Entry 6X29 (electron microscopy, 2.70 A resolution); this record covers chains A and C of the 3 polymer chains in the assembly.

[Chain A (and C)]
Molecule: Spike glycoprotein
From: Severe acute respiratory syndrome coronavirus 2
Notes: fragment: ectodomain; chain C of this document is another copy of the same molecule, construct and numbering; everything in this record applies to it too
UniProt: P0DTC2 (SPIKE_SARS2); residues 16-1208 here = UniProt positions 16-1208
Sequence (1273 residues; numbered 16 to 1288; the number before each row is that of its first residue):
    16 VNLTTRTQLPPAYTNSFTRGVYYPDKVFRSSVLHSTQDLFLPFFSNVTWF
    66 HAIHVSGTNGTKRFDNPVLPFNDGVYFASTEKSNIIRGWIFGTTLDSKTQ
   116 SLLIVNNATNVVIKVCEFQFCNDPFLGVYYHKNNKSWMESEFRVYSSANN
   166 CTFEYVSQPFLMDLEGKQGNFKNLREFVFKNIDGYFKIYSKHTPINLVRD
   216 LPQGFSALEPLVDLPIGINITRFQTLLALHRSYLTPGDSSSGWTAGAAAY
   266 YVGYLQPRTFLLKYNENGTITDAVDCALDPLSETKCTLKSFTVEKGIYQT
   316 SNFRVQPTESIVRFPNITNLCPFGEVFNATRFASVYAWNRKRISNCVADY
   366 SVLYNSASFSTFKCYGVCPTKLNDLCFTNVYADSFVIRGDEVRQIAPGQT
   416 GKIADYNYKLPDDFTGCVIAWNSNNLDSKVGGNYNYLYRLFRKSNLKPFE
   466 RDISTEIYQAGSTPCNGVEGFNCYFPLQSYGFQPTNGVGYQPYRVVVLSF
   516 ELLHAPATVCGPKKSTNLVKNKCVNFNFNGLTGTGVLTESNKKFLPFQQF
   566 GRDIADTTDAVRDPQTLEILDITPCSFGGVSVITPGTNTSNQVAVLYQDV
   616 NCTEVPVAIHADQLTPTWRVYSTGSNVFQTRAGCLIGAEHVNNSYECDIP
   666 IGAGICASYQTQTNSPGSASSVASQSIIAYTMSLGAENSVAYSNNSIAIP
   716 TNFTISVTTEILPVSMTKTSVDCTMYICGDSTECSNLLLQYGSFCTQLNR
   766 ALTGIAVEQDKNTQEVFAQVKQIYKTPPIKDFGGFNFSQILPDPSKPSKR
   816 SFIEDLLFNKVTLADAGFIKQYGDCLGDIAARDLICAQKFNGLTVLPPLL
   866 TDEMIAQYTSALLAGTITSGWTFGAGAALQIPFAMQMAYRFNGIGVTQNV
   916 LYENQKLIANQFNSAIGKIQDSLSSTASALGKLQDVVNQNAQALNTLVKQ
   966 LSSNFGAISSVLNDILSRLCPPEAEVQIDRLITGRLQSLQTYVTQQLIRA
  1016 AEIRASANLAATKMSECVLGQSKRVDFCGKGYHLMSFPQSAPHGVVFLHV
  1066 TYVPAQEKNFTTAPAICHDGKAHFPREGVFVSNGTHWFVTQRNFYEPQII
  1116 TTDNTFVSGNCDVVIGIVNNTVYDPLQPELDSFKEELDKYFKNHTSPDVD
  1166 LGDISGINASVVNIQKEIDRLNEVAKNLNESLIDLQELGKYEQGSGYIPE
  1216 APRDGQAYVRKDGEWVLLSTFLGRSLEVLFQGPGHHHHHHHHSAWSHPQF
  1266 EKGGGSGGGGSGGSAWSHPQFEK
Unresolved in the structure: 16-26, 70-79, 144-164, 173-185, 246-262, 445-446, 455-461, 469-488, 502, 621-640, 677-688, 828-853, 1148-1288
Disulfides: Cys131-Cys166, Cys291-Cys301, Cys336-Cys361, Cys379-Cys432, Cys391-Cys525, Cys538-Cys590, Cys617-Cys649, Cys662-Cys671, Cys738-Cys760, Cys743-Cys749, Cys1032-Cys1043, Cys1082-Cys1126
Sequence notes: engineered mutation Cys383 (Ser in P0DTC2), Cys985 (Asp in P0DTC2); conflict Gly682 (Arg in P0DTC2), Ser683 (Arg in P0DTC2), Ser685 (Arg in P0DTC2), Pro986 (Lys in P0DTC2), Pro987 (Val in P0DTC2); expression tag (1209-1288)
Swiss-Prot annotation at these positions:
  - region: Asn280 to Cys301 (Putative superantigen), Arg403 to Asp405 (Integrin-binding motif), Asn448 to Phe456 (Immunodominant HLA epitope recognized by the CD8+), Pro681, Ala684 (Putative superantigen), Ser816 to Tyr837 (Fusion peptide 1), Lys835 to Phe855 (Fusion peptide 2), Asp1163 to Glu1202 (Heptad repeat 2)
  - site: Arg815, Ser816 (Cleavage)
  - glycosylation: Asn17 (N-linked (GlcNAc...) (complex) asparagine), Asn61 (N-linked (GlcNAc...) (hybrid) asparagine), Asn74 (N-linked (GlcNAc...) (complex) asparagine), Asn122 (N-linked (GlcNAc...) (hybrid) asparagine), Asn149 (N-linked (GlcNAc...) (complex) asparagine), Asn165 (N-linked (GlcNAc...) (complex) asparagine), Asn234 (N-linked (GlcNAc...) (high mannose) asparagine), Asn282 (N-linked (GlcNAc...) (complex) asparagine), Thr323 (O-linked (GalNAc) threonine), Ser325 (O-linked (HexNAc...) serine), Asn331 (N-linked (GlcNAc...) (complex) asparagine), Asn343 (N-linked (GlcNAc...) (complex) asparagine), Asn603 (N-linked (GlcNAc...) (hybrid) asparagine), Asn616 (N-linked (GlcNAc...) (complex) asparagine), Asn657 (N-linked (GlcNAc...) (complex) asparagine), Thr676 (O-linked (GlcNAc...) threonine), Thr678 (O-linked (GlcNAc...) threonine), Asn709 (N-linked (GlcNAc...) (high mannose) asparagine), Asn717 (N-linked (GlcNAc...) (hybrid) asparagine), Asn801 (N-linked (GlcNAc...) (hybrid) asparagine) and 6 more in UniProt
  - natural variant: Leu18 (L18F: In strain: Beta/B.1.351, Gamma/P.1 and 1 more), Thr19 (T19I: In strain: Omicron/BQ.1.1, Omicron/XBB.1.5 and 1 more; T19R: In strain: Delta/B.1.617.2, Omicron/BA.2 and 4 more), Thr20 (T20N: In strain: Gamma/P.1), Leu24 to Ala27 (sequence variant, change not given here; In strain: Omicron/BA.2, Omicron/BA.2.12.1 and 6 more), Pro26 (P26S: In strain: Gamma/P.1), Gln52 (Q52H: In strain: Omicron/EG.5.1), Ala67 (A67V: In strain: Eta/B.1.525, Omicron/BA.1), His69 to Val70 (deletion: In strain: Alpha/B.1.1.7, Eta/B.1.525 and 5 more), Gly75 (G75V: In strain: Lambda/C.37), Thr76 (T76I: In strain: Lambda/C.37), Asp80 (D80A: In strain: Beta/B.1.351), Val83 (V83A: In strain: Omicron/XBB.1.5, Omicron/EG.5.1), 80 further natural variant entries in UniProt
  - mutagenesis: His69 to Val70 (Increased incorporation of cleaved spike into virions), Asn121 (N121Q: Partial loss of biliverdin affinity), Arg190 (R190K: Partial loss of biliverdin affinity), Asn234 (N234Q: Increased resistance to neutralizing antibodies), Asn331 (N331Q: Reduced viral infectivity), Asn343 (N343Q: Reduced viral infectivity), Leu452 (L452R: Increased resistance to neutralizing antibodies. Decreases HLA binding to NF9 epitope. Increased binding affinity to human ACE2), Tyr453 (Y453F: Decreased HLA binding to NF9 epitope. Increased binding affinity to human ACE2), Ala475 (A475V: Increased resistance to neutralizing antibodies), Val483 (V483A: Increased resistance to neutralizing antibodies), Glu484 (E484D: Increased replication in human TMEM106B overexpressing cells), Phe490 (F490L: Increased resistance to neutralizing antibodies and human covalescent sera neutralization), 12 further mutagenesis entries in UniProt

[Interface between chain A and chain C]
Pairs across the interface - 169 pairs, chain A then chain C:
  Tyr38(A) with Leu560(C), hydrophobic; Phe562(C), hydrophobic
  Asp40(A) with Phe562(C)
  Lys41(A) with His519(C); Pro521(C); Phe562(C); Gln563(C); Gln564(C), hydrogen bond (backbone-backbone)
  Val42(A) with Phe565(C); Arg567(C)
  Phe43(A) with Phe559(C), hydrophobic; Gln563(C); Phe565(C), hydrogen bond (backbone-backbone); Gly566(C); Arg567(C), hydrogen bond (backbone-backbone)
  Arg44(A) with Arg567(C)
  Val47(A) with Ile569(C), hydrophobic
  Tyr200(A) with Tyr396(C); Glu516(C), hydrogen bond
  Glu224(A) with Phe562(C)
  Pro225(A) with Phe562(C), hydrophobic
  Pro230(A) with Arg357(C); Tyr396(C)
  Tyr369(A) with Thr415(C), hydrogen bond; Gly416(C), hydrogen bond (side chain-backbone)
  Asn370(A) with Lys417(C), hydrogen bond (backbone-side chain); Tyr421(C), hydrogen bond
  Ser371(A) with Lys417(C)
  Ala372(A) with Lys417(C)
  Gly413(A) with Pro987(C)
  Asp427(A) with Pro987(C)
  Ser735(A) with Gln314(C)
  Asp737(A) with Asn317(C), hydrogen bond
  Met740(A) with Phe592(C), hydrophobic
  Asp745(A) with Arg319(C)
  Gln755(A) with Ser968(C); Asn969(C), hydrogen bond (backbone-backbone); Phe970(C), hydrogen bond (backbone-backbone); Gly971(C), hydrogen bond (side chain-backbone)
  Tyr756(A) with Gln965(C), hydrogen bond (backbone-side chain); Ser968(C); Phe970(C), hydrophobic
  Gly757(A) with Ser968(C)
  Ser758(A) with Thr961(C); Gln965(C), hydrogen bond
  Phe759(A) with Gln965(C); Phe970(C), hydrophobic
  Gln762(A) with Thr961(C); Thr1006(C)
  Arg765(A) with Gln957(C)
  Gln787(A) with Ala701(C); Asn703(C), hydrogen bond
  Ile788(A) with Leu699(C), hydrophobic; Gly700(C); Ala701(C), hydrogen bond (backbone-backbone); Glu702(C); Asn703(C), hydrogen bond (backbone-backbone)
  Tyr789(A) with Asn703(C); Val705(C), hydrophobic
  Lys790(A) with Glu702(C), salt bridge; Asn703(C); Ser704(C)
  Pro792(A) with Tyr707(C), hydrophobic
  Asp796(A) with Tyr707(C); Asn709(C)
  Phe797(A) with Tyr707(C)
  Phe855(A) with Thr588(C); Pro589(C); Phe592(C)
  Asn856(A) with Ala570(C)
  Leu861(A) with Gln613(C)
  Pro862(A) with Ala647(C), hydrophobic
  Pro863(A) with Gly667(C); Ala668(C), hydrogen bond (backbone-backbone)
  Leu864(A) with Pro665(C), hydrophobic; Gly667(C); Ala668(C); Gly669(C), hydrogen bond (backbone-backbone)
  Leu865(A) with Met697(C), hydrophobic
  Thr866(A) with Ala668(C); Gly669(C)
  Met869(A) with Gly669(C); Thr696(C); Met697(C), hydrophobic; Leu699(C)
  Gln872(A) with Leu699(C)
  Tyr873(A) with Leu699(C)
  Thr883(A) with Val705(C); Tyr707(C)
  Trp886(A) with Tyr1047(C)
  Thr887(A) with Tyr1047(C)
  Gly889(A) with Asp1041(C); Lys1045(C)
  Ala890(A) with Lys1045(C), hydrogen bond (backbone-side chain); Gly1046(C); Tyr1047(C), hydrophobic
  Ala892(A) with Glu1072(C)
  Leu894(A) with Ala713(C); Pro715(C); Glu1072(C)
  Gln895(A) with Val705(C); Ala706(C); Ser711(C); Ile712(C); Ala713(C), hydrogen bond (backbone-backbone); Asn1074(C), hydrogen bond
  Ile896(A) with Tyr707(C); Ser711(C); Ile712(C), hydrophobic
  Pro897(A) with Tyr707(C), hydrophobic; Ser708(C); Asn709(C); Asn710(C); Ser711(C); Thr1077(C)
  Phe898(A) with Tyr707(C), hydrogen bond (backbone-side chain)
  Met900(A) with Thr1077(C), hydrogen bond; Val1094(C), hydrophobic
  Tyr904(A) with Val1094(C); Arg1107(C)
  Thr912(A) with Phe1121(C)
  Gln913(A) with Pro1090(C), hydrogen bond (side chain-backbone)
  Asn914(A) with Phe1089(C); Ser1123(C), hydrogen bond
  Tyr917(A) with Pro1079(C); Val1129(C), hydrophobic
  Glu918(A) with Ser1123(C), hydrogen bond; Gly1124(C); Val1128(C)
  Gln920(A) with Ile1130(C)
  Val963(A) with Ala570(C)
  Lys964(A) with Ile569(C)
  Leu966(A) with Ala570(C), hydrophobic
  Ser967(A) with Asp571(C)
  Ser975(A) with Asp571(C), hydrogen bond
  Val976(A) with Asp571(C)
  Asn978(A) with Thr547(C), hydrogen bond (backbone-side chain)
  Asp979(A) with Leu546(C)
  Leu981(A) with Lys386(C)
  Ser982(A) with Lys386(C); Leu390(C); Gly545(C); Thr547(C)
  Arg983(A) with Gly381(C); Val382(C); Leu390(C); Leu517(C)
  Leu984(A) with Gly381(C); Lys386(C), hydrogen bond (backbone-side chain)
  Cys985(A) with Cys383(C), disulfide
  Gln1005(A) with Gln1002(C), hydrogen bond; Thr1006(C)
  Thr1009(A) with Thr1009(C)
  Leu1012(A) with Gln1010(C); Ile1013(C), hydrophobic
  Ile1013(A) with Ile1013(C), hydrophobic
  Arg1019(A) with Glu1017(C)
  Thr1027(A) with Arg1039(C)
  Ser1030(A) with Val1040(C); Asp1041(C)
  Glu1031(A) with Arg1039(C), salt bridge; Val1040(C); Phe1042(C)
  Leu1034(A) with Val1040(C); Asp1041(C)
  Arg1039(A) with Arg1039(C)
  Glu1111(A) with Ser1123(C)
  Leu1141(A) with Leu1141(C), hydrophobic
  Glu1144(A) with Leu1145(C)
Interface residues without a listed pair, chain A (105 interface residues in all): Asn282, Ser375, Thr385, Thr768, Lys786, Lys854, Gly857, Gly891, Ala893, Lys921, Pro986, Glu988, Gly1035, Leu1145
Interface residues without a listed pair, chain C (112 interface residues in all): Arg355, Arg408, Leu518, Ala520, Gly548, Lys557, Lys558, Arg646, Cys662, Ile666, Ile670, Cys671, Gly999, Ser1003, Val1068, Ala1078
Disulfides between the chains: Cys985(A)-Cys383(C)

[Summary]
Chain A and chain C form an interface of 105 and 112 residues respectively, with 1 disulfide bond, 31 hydrogen
bonds and 2 salt bridges. Polar contacts include Lys790(A)-Glu702(C), Glu1031(A)-Arg1039(C) and
Tyr200(A)-Glu516(C). Curated annotation (UniProt) lists 24 mutagenesis sites on chain A.
Both chains are Spike glycoprotein (Severe acute respiratory syndrome coronavirus 2). Entry 6X29 (SARS-CoV-2
rS2d Down State Spike Protein Trimer) was determined by electron microscopy together with 6X2A, 6X2B and 6X2C
from the same study.
